Entry 8XLS (electron microscopy, 2.30 A resolution); this record covers chains B and D of the 17 polymer chains in the assembly.

== Chain B ==
Molecule: Photosystem I P700 chlorophyll a apoprotein A2
Source organism: Thalassiosira pseudonana CCMP1335
Notes: EC 1.97.1.12
UniProtKB: A0T0M9 (PSAB_THAPS); residue numbers follow UniProt; this construct covers 1-733
Sequence (733 residues; each row starts with the number of its first residue):
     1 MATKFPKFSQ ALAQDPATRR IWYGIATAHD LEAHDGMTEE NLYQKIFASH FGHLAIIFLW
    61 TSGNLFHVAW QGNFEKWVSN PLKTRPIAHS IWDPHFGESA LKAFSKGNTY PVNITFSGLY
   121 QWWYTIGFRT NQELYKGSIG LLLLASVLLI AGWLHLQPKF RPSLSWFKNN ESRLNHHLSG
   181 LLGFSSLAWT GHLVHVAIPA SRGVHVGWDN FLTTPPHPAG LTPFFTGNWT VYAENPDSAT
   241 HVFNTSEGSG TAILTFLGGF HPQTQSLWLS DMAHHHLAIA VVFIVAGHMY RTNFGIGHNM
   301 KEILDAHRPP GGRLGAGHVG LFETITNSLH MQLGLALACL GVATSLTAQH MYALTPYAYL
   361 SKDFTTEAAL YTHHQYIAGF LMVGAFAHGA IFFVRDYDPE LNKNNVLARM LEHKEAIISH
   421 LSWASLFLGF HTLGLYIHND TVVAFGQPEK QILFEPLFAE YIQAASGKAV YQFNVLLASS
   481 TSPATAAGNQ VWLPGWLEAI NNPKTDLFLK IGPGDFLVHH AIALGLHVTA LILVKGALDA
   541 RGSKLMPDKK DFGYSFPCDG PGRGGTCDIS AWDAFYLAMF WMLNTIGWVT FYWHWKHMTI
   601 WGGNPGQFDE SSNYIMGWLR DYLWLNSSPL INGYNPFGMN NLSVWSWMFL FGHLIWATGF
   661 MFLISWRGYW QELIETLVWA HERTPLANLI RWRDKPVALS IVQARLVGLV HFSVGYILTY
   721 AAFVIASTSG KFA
Disordered / not traced: 1, 733
Ion coordination: chlorophyll a Mg near D93 (its only coordinating residue here); 4Fe-4S cluster Fe: C558, C567 (shared with 2 residues of chain A)
Residues lining bound ligands:
  - beta-carotene (BCR), molecule 1: G52, I56, L59, L149
  - beta-carotene (BCR), molecule 2: L54, F58, W60, G180, L181, F184, S185
  - beta-carotene (BCR), molecule 3: L187, L221, F224, F225, V281, I284, V285, H288
  - beta-carotene (BCR), molecule 4: M331, G334, L335, A338, V342, M382, A385, F386, G389, F392, F393, L407, A537
  - beta-carotene (BCR), molecule 5: F386, L407, M410, V534, L538
  - beta-carotene (BCR), molecule 6: V644, W647, M648, F651, W670, I674, L677
  - beta-carotene (BCR), molecule 7: T684, P685, L686, A687
  - chlorophyll a isomer (CL0): L619, L623, W624, W656
  - chlorophyll a (CLA), molecule 1: F5, F8, I25, A28, H29, L31, H34, S49, H53, I56
  - chlorophyll a (CLA), molecule 2: T18, I21, W22, I674, L677, V678, H681, I690, R691, W692, R693, D694, P696, V697
  - chlorophyll a (CLA), molecule 3: W22, F651, L654, I655, T658, M661, F662, L699, V707, V710, H711, V714
  - chlorophyll a (CLA), molecule 4: I25, A26, T27, A28, H29, D30, H330, L333, L337, F380, L381, V383, G384, A387, H388, I391, R395, Y554, W572, F575, F651, V710, V714, L718
  - chlorophyll a (CLA), molecule 5: H29, L31, Y43, I46, S49, H50, H53, L54, I57, F167, R173, H177, L181, L329, H330, Q332, L333, A336, L337, L340
  - chlorophyll a (CLA), molecule 6: H29, H53, I56, I57, W60, L340, I377, F380, L381
  - chlorophyll a (CLA), molecule 7: F47, F51, L144, V147, I150, A151, L154, H155, K159, F160, P162, W166
  - chlorophyll a (CLA), molecule 8: F47, H50, F51, L54, W166, F167, N169, S172, R173, H176, H177, G180, L181, L182, F283, L340, L346
  - chlorophyll a (CLA), molecule 9: I56, L59, W60, S62, G63, F66, H67, W70, Q71, H89, S90, I91, W92, L142
  - chlorophyll a (CLA), molecule 10: I56, W60, N64, H67, V68, A88, H89, N113, I114, T115, F116, S117, L119, V644, W645, M648
  - chlorophyll a (CLA), molecule 11: I57, F58, W60, T61, S117, G118, L119, W122, F184, S185, A188, L340, A343, T344, T347, M351, Y357, L370, H373, H374, I377, L381
  - chlorophyll a (CLA), molecule 12: W60, N64, F116, S117, L119, A369, L370, T372, H373, Y376, I377, F380, M648, I717, L718, Y720, A721, V724, I725
  - chlorophyll a (CLA), molecule 13: H89, S90, I91, W92, D93, P94, H95, F96, F104, N113, S643, V644, W647
  - chlorophyll a (CLA), molecule 14: W92, P94, H95
  - chlorophyll a (CLA), molecule 15: W122, T125, I126, L181, L182, S185, S186, W189, L267, M272, H275, H276, I279, A343, L346, T347, H350, M351, P356, Y357
  - chlorophyll a (CLA), molecule 16: I126, G127, F128, E133, K136, G137, G140, L141, L143, L144, S146, V147, I150, S185, A188, W189, G191, H192, H195, V196, V206, G207, W208, F211
  - chlorophyll a (CLA), molecule 17: W166, N169, S172, H176, T292, N293, F294
  - chlorophyll a (CLA), molecule 18: N170, R173, L174, H177, L178, M300, L304, F322, I325, T326, L335, A336, C339, L340, A343
  - chlorophyll a (CLA), molecule 19: L174, L178, L182, V282, F283, A286, M289, Y290, M300, I303, L304
  - chlorophyll a (CLA), molecule 20: N175, H176, S179, G180, F184, I284, H288, Y290, T292, F294, I296
  - chlorophyll a (CLA), molecule 21: L187, A188, T190, G191, V194, H195, F211, L212, T213, T214, P215, P216, H217, G220, L221, F224, Y232, L254, L277
  - chlorophyll a (CLA), molecule 22: F224, G227, W229, T230, Y232, A233, L254, T255, F256, H274, L277, A278, V281, V491
  - chlorophyll a (CLA), molecule 23: T255, F256, G258, G259, L267, D271, M272, H274, H275, A278, I279, V282, H350, L354, W492, W496
  - chlorophyll a (CLA), molecule 24: V282, I303, L304, H307, L314, H318, L321, I325, M331, V406, L407, M410
  - chlorophyll a (CLA), molecule 25: V285, A286, H288, M289, I296, G297, H298
  - chlorophyll a (CLA), molecule 26: M289, H298, E302, I303, A306, H307
  - chlorophyll a (CLA), molecule 27: A306, H307, R308, P309, P310, R313, L314
  - chlorophyll a (CLA), molecule 28: R313, L314, V406, R409, M410, E412, H413, A416, I417, H420
  - chlorophyll a (CLA), molecule 29: L335, A338, C339, V342, L346, Q349, H350, Y352, A353, L354, L507, F508
  - chlorophyll a (CLA), molecule 30: V342, S345, L346, Q349, Q375, G379, M382, F386, L526, T529, A530, L533, M582, T585, I586
  - chlorophyll a (CLA), molecule 31: Q349, Y352, Y371, F458, A459, I462, Q463, F508, L509, I511, H519, I522, L526, V589, Y592, W593, K596
  - chlorophyll a (CLA), molecule 32: Y376, T432, L433, Y436, V518, A521, L524, N584, W588, F591, I615, W618, L619, L623, S627, I631, F649, H653, W656, F712, Y716, T719, Y720, F723
  - chlorophyll a (CLA), molecule 33: A416, H420, W423
  - chlorophyll a (CLA), molecule 34: I417, H420, L421, W423, A424, A523, L526, H527
  - chlorophyll a (CLA), molecule 35: S419, H420, S422, W423, L426, F430
  - chlorophyll a (CLA), molecule 36: S422, S425, L426, G429, F430, L433, L524, V528, L531, I532, L577, F580, W581
  - chlorophyll a (CLA), molecule 37: W423, L426, F427, F430, H431
  - chlorophyll a (CLA), molecule 38: F427, L428, F454, E455, P456, L457, F458, A459, F516, H519, H520, A523, H527
  - chlorophyll a (CLA), molecule 39: F430, G434, L435, I437, H438, T441, V442, F445, K450, I452
  - chlorophyll a (CLA), molecule 40: L433, I437, D440, L524, F580, W581, N584, W588, I615, L619, W656, F712
  - chlorophyll a (CLA), molecule 41: L457, F458, Y461, F473
  - chlorophyll a (CLA), molecule 42: Y461, I462, A465, S466, L476, L477, A484, W492, L493, W496, F508
  - chlorophyll a (CLA), molecule 43: L476, S482, P483, A484, A487, G488, V491, W492
  - chlorophyll a (CLA), molecule 44: W647, L650, F651, H653, L654, W656, A657, F660
  - chlorophyll a (CLA), molecule 45: L654, A657, T658, F660, M661, I664, S665, Y669, W670, L673
  - chlorophyll a (CLA), molecule 46: L677, A680, H681, T684, A687, I690
  - chlorophyll a (CLA), molecule 47: W679, A680, R683, T684, P685
  - chlorophyll a (CLA), molecule 48: T684, P685, L686, A687, L689
  - phylloquinone (PQN): I21, W22, M661, F662, S665, W666, R667, W670, I674, V697, A698, L699, S700, A704
  - 4Fe-4S cluster (SF4): C558, G560, P561, T566, C567, W666, I701, R705

== Chain D ==
Molecule: Photosystem I reaction center subunit II
Source organism: Thalassiosira pseudonana CCMP1335
UniProtKB: A0T0T5 (A0T0T5_THAPS); residues 1-139 here = UniProt positions 1-139
Sequence (139 residues; numbered 1 to 139; the number before each row is that of its first residue):
     1 MTLNLKTPFP TFGGSTGGWL RAAEVEEKYA ITWTSTKEQI FEMPTGGAAI MRNGENLLYL
    61 ARKEQCLALS TQLRTFKIND YKIYRIFPSG EVQYLHPKDG VFPEKVNPGR TSVNSRGFSI
   121 GKNPNPASIK FSGITTYES
Disordered / not traced: 1-7

== Chain B / chain D interface ==
Pairs across the interface (26):
  M37(B) - F131(D)
  L42(B) - F131(D)  hydrophobic
  N327(B) - K130(D)  hydrogen bond (backbone-side chain)
  V394(B) - P126(D)
  R395(B) - A127(D)
  R395(B) - K130(D)
  D396(B) - A127(D)
  D396(B) - K130(D)  salt bridge
  Y397(B) - N125(D)  hydrogen bond (backbone-side chain)
  Y397(B) - A127(D)
  D398(B) - N125(D)
  P399(B) - N125(D)
  R541(B) - N125(D)  hydrogen bond
  D548(B) - I120(D)
  K550(B) - P126(D)
  D551(B) - N123(D)
  D551(B) - T136(D)  hydrogen bond
  D551(B) - Y137(D)
  W679(B) - T16(D)  hydrogen bond (side chain-backbone)
  W679(B) - L20(D)
  E682(B) - L20(D)
  E682(B) - R21(D)  hydrogen bond (side chain-backbone)
  R683(B) - W19(D)  hydrogen bond (side chain-backbone)
  R683(B) - L20(D)
  R691(B) - R21(D)
  K695(B) - E26(D)  salt bridge
Other interface residues (no listed pair), chain B (21 interface residues in all): T38, E39, V678
Other interface residues (no listed pair), chain D (15 interface residues in all): P124

== Overview ==
The interface between chain B and chain D involves 21 residues on one side and 15 on the other, with 7
hydrogen bonds and 2 salt bridges. Polar pairs include D396(B)-K130(D), K695(B)-E26(D) and N327(B)-K130(D).
Chain B is Photosystem I P700 chlorophyll a apoprotein A2 and chain D is Photosystem I reaction center subunit
II, both from Thalassiosira pseudonana CCMP1335; the structure, PSI-FCPI of the diatom Thalassiosira
pseudonana CCMP1335, was determined by electron microscopy.
